Entry 6T9O (electron microscopy, 3.39 A resolution); this record covers chains C and D of the 4 polymer chains in the assembly.

Chain C (and D):
Protein: Polycystin-2
From: Homo sapiens
Notes: chain D of this document is another copy of the same molecule, construct and numbering; everything in this record applies to it too
UniProtKB: Q13563 (PKD2_HUMAN); residue numbers follow UniProt; this construct covers 185-723
Amino-acid sequence (547 residues; each row starts with the number of its first residue):
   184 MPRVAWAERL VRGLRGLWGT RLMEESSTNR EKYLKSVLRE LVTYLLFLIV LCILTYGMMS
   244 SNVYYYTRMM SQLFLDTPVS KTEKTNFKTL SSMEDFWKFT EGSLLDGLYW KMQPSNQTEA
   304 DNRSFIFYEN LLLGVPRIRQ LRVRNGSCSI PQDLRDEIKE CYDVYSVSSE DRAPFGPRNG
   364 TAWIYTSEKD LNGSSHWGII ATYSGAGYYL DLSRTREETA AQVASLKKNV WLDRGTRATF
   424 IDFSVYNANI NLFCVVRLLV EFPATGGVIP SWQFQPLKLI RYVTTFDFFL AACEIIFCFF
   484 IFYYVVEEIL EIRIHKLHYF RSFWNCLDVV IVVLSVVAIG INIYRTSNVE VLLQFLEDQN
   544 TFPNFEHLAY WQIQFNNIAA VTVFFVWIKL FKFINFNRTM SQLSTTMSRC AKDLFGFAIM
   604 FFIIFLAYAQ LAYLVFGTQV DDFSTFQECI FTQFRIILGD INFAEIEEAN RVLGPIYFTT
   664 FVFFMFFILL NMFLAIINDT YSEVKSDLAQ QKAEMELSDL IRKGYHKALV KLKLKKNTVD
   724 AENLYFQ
Unresolved in the structure: 184-213, 297-304, 703-730
Sequence notes: initiating methionine (184); expression tag (724-730)
UniProt features mapped onto this chain:
  - motif: Leu641 to Asp643 (Selectivity filter)
  - binding site (cholesterol): Gln557
  - binding site (Ca(2+)): Leu641
  - glycosylation (N-linked (GlcNAc...) asparagine): Asn299, Asn305, Asn328 (complex), Asn362, Asn375
  - natural variant: Arg306 (R306Q: In PKD2), Arg322 (R322Q: In PKD2; R322W: In PKD2), Ala356 (A356P: In PKD2), Ala384 (A384P: In PKD2), Trp414 (W414G: In PKD2), Arg420 (R420G: In PKD2), Ile479 (deletion: In PKD2), Arg504 to Val512 (deletion: In PKD2), Asp511 (D511V: In PKD2), Cys632 (C632R: In PKD2), Tyr684 (deletion: In PKD2)
  - mutagenesis: Trp201 (W201A: Abolishes increased channel activity due to a gain of function mutation; when associated with P-604), Cys331 (C331S: Does not affect localization to the cilium. Loss of ion channel function), Phe604 (F604A/I: No effect on channel activation; F604P: Gain-of-function mutation resulting in increased channel activity. Absence of gain of function; when associated with F-605 DEL ...), Phe605 (Abolishes increased channel activity due to a gain of function mutation; when associated with P-604), Phe629 (F629S: Abolishes increased channel activity due to a gain of function mutation; when associated with P-604. Reduces but do not abolish ion channel function; when associated with A-677 and A-681), Arg638 (R638C: Abolishes increased channel activity due to a gain of function mutation; when associated with P-604. Reduces but do not abolish ion channel function; when associated with A-677 and A-681 ...), Leu677 (L677A: Constitutive active channel; when associated with A-681. Reduces but do not abolish ion channel function; when associated with S-629 and A-681. Reduces but do not abolish ion channel function ...), Asn681 (N681A: Constitutive active channel; when associated with A-677. Reduces but do not abolish ion channel function; when associated with S-629 and A-677. Reduces but do not abolish ion channel function ...), Tyr684 (Y684A: Abolishes increased channel activity due to a gain of function mutation; when associated with P-604), Lys688 (K688A: Abolishes increased channel activity due to a gain of function mutation; when associated with P-604), Thr721 (T721A: Decreases phosphorylation; when associated with A-801; A-812; A-831 and A-943)
Disulfide bonds: Cys331-Cys344
Covalent attachments: N-acetylglucosamine (NAG) linked to Asn328, Asn362, Asn375
Metal / ion sites: Ca2+: Leu641 (shared with 1 residue of chain A; 1 residue of chain B; Leu641(D) of chain D)
Reported in the primary citation:
  - disease-associated variants - D511V, L517R, N580K, L656W (citing earlier work)

Interface between chain C and chain D:
Contacting residue pairs (126; chain C residue first):
  Cys235(C) - Gln613(D)
  Thr238(C) - Gln613(D)  hydrogen bond
  Thr238(C) - Leu617(D)
  Met242(C) - Tyr616(D)  hydrophobic
  Met242(C) - Leu617(D)  hydrophobic
  Met242(C) - Gly620(D)
  Met242(C) - Thr621(D)
  Asn245(C) - Ile383(D)
  Val246(C) - Thr621(D)
  Tyr247(C) - Gly620(D)
  Tyr247(C) - Gln622(D)
  Tyr247(C) - Val623(D)
  Tyr247(C) - Asp624(D)
  Tyr247(C) - Ser627(D)
  Tyr248(C) - Ile382(D)
  Tyr248(C) - Ile383(D)  hydrophobic
  Tyr248(C) - Thr448(D)
  Tyr248(C) - Ile452(D)  hydrophobic
  Tyr249(C) - Thr448(D)
  Thr250(C) - Thr621(D)  hydrogen bond (side chain-backbone)
  Met252(C) - Gly449(D)
  Met252(C) - Gly450(D)
  Met252(C) - Val451(D)
  Arg306(C) - Glu340(D)  hydrogen bond (side chain-backbone)
  Tyr311(C) - Arg417(D)  hydrogen bond (backbone-side chain)
  Glu312(C) - Arg417(D)  salt bridge
  Asn313(C) - Thr448(D)
  Leu314(C) - Ile341(D)  hydrophobic
  Trp380(C) - Arg654(D)
  Trp380(C) - Val655(D)  hydrophobic
  Gly381(C) - Arg654(D)  hydrogen bond (backbone-side chain)
  Ile382(C) - Arg654(D)
  Tyr429(C) - Pro334(D)
  Tyr429(C) - Leu337(D)  hydrophobic
  Tyr429(C) - Ile341(D)  hydrophobic
  Asn430(C) - Ala447(D)
  Asn430(C) - Thr448(D)
  Ala431(C) - Cys331(D)
  Ala431(C) - Ile341(D)  hydrophobic
  Asn432(C) - Cys331(D)
  Asn432(C) - Cys344(D)
  Asn432(C) - Tyr345(D)  hydrogen bond (side chain-backbone)
  Asn432(C) - Ala447(D)  hydrogen bond (side chain-backbone)
  Ile433(C) - Val347(D)  hydrophobic
  Ile433(C) - Ala447(D)  hydrophobic
  Ile433(C) - Thr448(D)
  Trp455(C) - Glu651(D)  hydrogen bond
  Phe457(C) - Gln622(D)  hydrogen bond (backbone-side chain)
  Ile463(C) - Pro334(D)  hydrophobic
  Ile463(C) - Asp336(D)
  Ile463(C) - Leu337(D)  hydrophobic
  Val466(C) - Ser332(D)
  Leu539(C) - Asp336(D)
  Leu539(C) - Leu337(D)  hydrophobic
  Asn560(C) - Asn653(D)  hydrogen bond
  Asn560(C) - Leu656(D)
  Ala563(C) - Leu614(D)  hydrophobic
  Ala563(C) - Leu617(D)  hydrophobic
  Ala563(C) - Val618(D)  hydrophobic
  Val564(C) - Leu656(D)  hydrophobic
  Val566(C) - Gln613(D)
  Phe567(C) - Ala610(D)  hydrophobic
  Phe567(C) - Tyr611(D)
  Trp570(C) - Ile606(D)
  Trp570(C) - Ala610(D)  hydrophobic
  Trp570(C) - Gln613(D)  hydrogen bond
  Ile571(C) - Ile607(D)  hydrophobic
  Leu573(C) - Ile606(D)  hydrophobic
  Phe574(C) - Met603(D)
  Phe574(C) - Ile606(D)  hydrophobic
  Phe574(C) - Ile607(D)  hydrophobic
  Ile577(C) - Met603(D)  hydrophobic
  Ile577(C) - Ile606(D)  hydrophobic
  Asn580(C) - Lys595(D)
  Thr582(C) - Lys595(D)
  Met583(C) - Gly599(D)
  Met583(C) - Met603(D)  hydrophobic
  Leu586(C) - Asp596(D)
  Leu586(C) - Gly599(D)
  Leu586(C) - Phe600(D)
  Leu586(C) - Met603(D)  hydrophobic
  Leu586(C) - Met675(D)  hydrophobic
  Leu586(C) - Ile679(D)  hydrophobic
  Thr589(C) - Met675(D)
  Met590(C) - Met603(D)  hydrophobic
  Met590(C) - Leu672(D)  hydrophobic
  Ala601(C) - Phe666(D)  hydrophobic
  Phe604(C) - Phe670(D)  hydrophobic
  Phe605(C) - Phe666(D)  hydrophobic
  Phe634(C) - Phe646(D)  hydrophobic
  Phe634(C) - Pro658(D)  hydrophobic
  Phe634(C) - Thr662(D)
  Phe637(C) - Phe661(D)  hydrophobic
  Phe637(C) - Thr662(D)
  Phe637(C) - Val665(D)  hydrophobic
  Arg638(C) - Phe646(D)
  Arg638(C) - Phe661(D)
  Ile640(C) - Phe669(D)  hydrophobic
  Ile640(C) - Phe670(D)  hydrophobic
  Leu641(C) - Ile639(D)
  Leu641(C) - Ile640(D)
  Leu641(C) - Leu641(D)
  Leu641(C) - Ile644(D)  hydrophobic
  Leu641(C) - Val665(D)  hydrophobic
  Leu641(C) - Phe669(D)  hydrophobic
  Gly642(C) - Gly642(D)
  Asp643(C) - Ile644(D)
  Leu673(C) - Phe669(D)  hydrophobic
  Leu673(C) - Phe670(D)  hydrophobic
  Phe676(C) - Phe666(D)  hydrophobic
  Phe676(C) - Phe670(D)
  Leu677(C) - Asn674(D)
  Leu677(C) - Leu677(D)  hydrophobic
  Ile680(C) - Ile671(D)
  Ile680(C) - Met675(D)  hydrophobic
  Ile680(C) - Ala678(D)  hydrophobic
  Asn681(C) - Ala678(D)
  Asn681(C) - Asn681(D)  hydrogen bond
  Tyr684(C) - Asp596(D)  hydrogen bond
  Tyr684(C) - Met675(D)  hydrophobic
  Tyr684(C) - Ala678(D)
  Tyr684(C) - Ile679(D)  hydrophobic
  Tyr684(C) - Asp682(D)
  Ser685(C) - Asp682(D)
  Lys688(C) - Asp682(D)
  Lys688(C) - Glu686(D)
Also at the interface, not in a pair above, chain C (73 interface residues in all): Ser244, Arg251, Phe310, Asn434, Thr467, Leu535, Ala562, Gln585, Leu597, Glu631, Phe669
Also at the interface, not in a pair above, chain D (72 interface residues in all): Ser274, Ile333, Lys342, Arg420, Glu650

Overview:
73 residues of chain C and 72 residues of chain D are in contact, with 13 hydrogen bonds and 1 salt bridge.
Polar contacts include Glu312(C)-Arg417(D), Thr238(C)-Gln613(D) and Thr250(C)-Thr621(D). N-acetylglucosamine
is covalently linked to Asn328(C), Asn362(C) and Asn375(C).
Chain C and chain D are both Polycystin-2 (Homo sapiens); the structure, CryoEM structure of human
polycystin-2/PKD2 in UDM supplemented with PI(3,5)P2, was determined by electron microscopy, deposited
together with 6T9N.
